Entry 7P3N (electron microscopy, 4.60 A resolution (low resolution: residue-level contacts below are approximate; hydrogen-bond / salt-bridge calls are withheld)); this record covers chains a and b of the 22 polymer chains in the assembly.

Chain a:
Name: ATP synthase subunit a
From: Acinetobacter baumannii ATCC 17978
Reference sequence: A3M137 (ATP6_ACIBT); residue numbers follow UniProt; this construct covers 1-291
Sequence (291 residues; each row starts with the number of its first residue):
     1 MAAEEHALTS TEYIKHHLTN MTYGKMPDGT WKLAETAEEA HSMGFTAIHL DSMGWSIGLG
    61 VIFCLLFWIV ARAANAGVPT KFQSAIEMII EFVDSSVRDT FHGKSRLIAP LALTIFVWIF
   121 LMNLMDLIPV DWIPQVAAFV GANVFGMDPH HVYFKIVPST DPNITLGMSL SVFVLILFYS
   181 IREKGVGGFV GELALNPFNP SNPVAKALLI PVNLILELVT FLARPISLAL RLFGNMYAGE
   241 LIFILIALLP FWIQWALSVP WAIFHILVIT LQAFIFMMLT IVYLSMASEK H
Unresolved in the structure: 1-14

Chain b:
Name: ATP synthase subunit b
From: Acinetobacter baumannii ATCC 17978
Reference sequence: A3M140 (ATPF_ACIBT); numbering as in UniProt (aligned over 1-156)
Sequence (156 residues; numbered 1 to 156; the number before each row is that of its first residue):
     1 MNINLTLIGQ AIAFAFFVAF CMKFVWPPLI NAISERQRKI ADGLNAAEKA KADLADAQAQ
    61 VKQELDAAKA QAAQLIEQAN RRAAQLIEEA RTQAAAEGER IRQQAKEAVD QEINSAREEL
   121 RQQVAALAVT GAEKILNQQV DAEAHNAMLS QLAAKL
Unresolved in the structure: 1-11

Chain a / chain b interface:
Contacting residue pairs - 23 pairs, chain a then chain b:
  Leu50(a) with Ile12(b)
  Met53(a) with Ala13(b); Phe16(b)
  Val61(a) with Phe20(b)
  Cys64(a) with Phe20(b)
  Phe67(a) with Phe24(b)
  Trp68(a) with Phe24(b)
  Asn75(a) with Arg38(b)
  Ala76(a) with Arg38(b)
  Glu91(a) with Glu35(b)
  Arg106(a) with Met22(b)
  Leu107(a) with Val25(b); Trp26(b); Leu29(b)
  Pro110(a) with Val25(b); Pro28(b); Leu29(b)
  Leu111(a) with Cys21(b); Val25(b)
  Ile115(a) with Phe17(b)
  Gly167(a) with Ala13(b)
  Ser171(a) with Phe17(b)
  Leu175(a) with Val18(b)
Other interface residues (no listed pair), chain a (22 interface residues in all): Gly60, Ile90, Asp94, Trp118, Val174
Other interface residues (no listed pair), chain b (17 interface residues in all): Phe14, Asn31

In short:
22 residues of chain a and 17 residues of chain b are in contact.
Here chain a is ATP synthase subunit a and chain b is ATP synthase subunit b, both from Acinetobacter
baumannii ATCC 17978. Entry 7P3N (F1Fo-ATP synthase from Acinetobacter baumannii (state 2)) was determined by
electron microscopy, deposited together with 7P2Y and 7P3W.
